8RH1 - chains H and B of the 9 polymer chains in the assembly; structure by electron microscopy, 3.45 A resolution.

== Chain H ==
Molecule: HDIT101 Fab heavy chain
Organism: Homo sapiens
Notes: antibody fragment or engineered binder
Chain sequence (450 residues; row label = number of the first residue in the row):
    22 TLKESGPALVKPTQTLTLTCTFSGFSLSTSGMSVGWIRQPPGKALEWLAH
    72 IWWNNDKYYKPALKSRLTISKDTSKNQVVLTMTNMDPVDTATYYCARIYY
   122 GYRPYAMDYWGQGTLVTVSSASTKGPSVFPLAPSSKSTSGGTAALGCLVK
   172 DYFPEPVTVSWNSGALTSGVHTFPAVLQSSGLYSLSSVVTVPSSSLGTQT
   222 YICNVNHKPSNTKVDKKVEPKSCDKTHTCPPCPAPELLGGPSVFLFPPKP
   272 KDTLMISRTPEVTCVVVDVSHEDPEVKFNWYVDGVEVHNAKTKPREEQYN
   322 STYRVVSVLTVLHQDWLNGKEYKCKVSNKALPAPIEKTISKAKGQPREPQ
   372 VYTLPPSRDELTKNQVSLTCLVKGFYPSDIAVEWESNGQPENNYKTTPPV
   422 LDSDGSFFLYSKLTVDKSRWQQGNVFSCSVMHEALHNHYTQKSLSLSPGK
Unresolved in the structure: 142-471
Disulfides: Cys41-Cys116

== Chain B ==
Molecule: Envelope glycoprotein B
Organism: Human herpesvirus 2 strain G
UniProt: A0A0D4CHI5 (A0A0D4CHI5_HHV2G); numbering as in UniProt (aligned over 22-724)
Chain sequence (703 residues; each row starts with the number of its first residue):
    22 AAPAAPRASGGVAATVAANGGPASRPPPVPSPATTRARKRKTKKPPERPE
    72 ATPPPDANATVAAGHATLRAHLREIKVENADAQFYVCPPPTGATVVQFEQ
   122 PRRCPTRPEGQNYTEGIAVVFKENIAPYKFKATMYYKDVTVSQVWFGHRY
   172 SQFMGIFEDRAPVPFEEVIDKINAKGVCRSTAKYVRNNMETTAFHRDDHE
   222 TDMELKPAKVATRTSRGWHTTDLKYNPSRVEAFHRYGTTVNCIVEEVDAR
   272 SVYPYDEFVLATGDFVYMSPFYGYREGSHTEHTSYAADRFKQVDGFYARD
   322 LTTKARATSPTTRNLLTTPKFTVAWDWVPKRPAVCTMTKWQEVDEMLRAE
   372 YGGSFRFSSDAISTTFTTNLTQYSLSRVDLGDCIGRDAREAIDRMFARKY
   422 NATHIKVGQPQYYLATGGFLIAYQPLLSNTLAELYVREYMREQDRKPRNA
   472 TPAPLREAPSANASVERIKTTSSIEFARLQFTYNHIQRHVNDMLGRIAVA
   522 WCELQNHELTLWNEARKLNPNAIASATVGRRASARMLGDVMAVSTCVPVA
   572 PDNVIVQNSMRVSSRPGTCYSRPLVSFRYEDQGPLIEGQLGENNELRLTR
   622 DALEPCTVGHRRYFIFGGGYVYFEEYAYSHQLSRADVTTVSTFIDLNITM
   672 LEDHEFVPLEVYTRHEIKDSGLLDYTEVQRRNQLHDLRFADIDTVIRADA
   722 NAA
Unresolved in the structure: 22-102, 452-485, 720-724
Disulfides: Cys108-Cys567, Cys125-Cys523, Cys199-Cys263, Cys356-Cys404, Cys590-Cys627
Sequence notes: engineered mutation Ala553 (Val in A0A0D4CHI5)

== Interface between chain H and chain B ==
Pairs across the interface (24):
  Ser51(H) - His300(B)  hydrogen bond (backbone-side chain)
  Gly52(H) - His300(B)  hydrogen bond (backbone-side chain)
  Trp73(H) - Tyr295(B)
  Trp74(H) - Tyr293(B)
  Trp74(H) - Tyr295(B)  hydrophobic
  Trp74(H) - His300(B)
  Asn75(H) - Tyr295(B)  hydrogen bond
  Asn75(H) - Ala308(B)
  Asp77(H) - Tyr295(B)  hydrogen bond
  Asp77(H) - Lys312(B)  salt bridge
  Asp77(H) - Gln313(B)  hydrogen bond (side chain-backbone)
  Tyr79(H) - Lys312(B)
  Tyr79(H) - Gln313(B)  hydrogen bond (side chain-backbone)
  Tyr79(H) - Val314(B)
  Tyr121(H) - Tyr295(B)
  Tyr121(H) - Arg296(B)
  Tyr121(H) - Glu297(B)  hydrogen bond (backbone-backbone)
  Gly122(H) - Tyr295(B)
  Gly122(H) - Arg296(B)
  Gly122(H) - Glu297(B)  hydrogen bond (backbone-backbone)
  Gly122(H) - Gly298(B)  hydrogen bond (backbone-backbone)
  Gly122(H) - His300(B)  hydrogen bond (backbone-side chain)
  Tyr123(H) - His300(B)
  Pro125(H) - Glu297(B)
Also at the interface, not in a pair above, chain H (13 interface residues in all): Lys78, Arg124
Also at the interface, not in a pair above, chain B (14 interface residues in all): Gly294, Asp309, Phe311, Asp315

== Overview ==
13 residues of chain H and 14 residues of chain B are in contact; the contacts include 10 hydrogen bonds and 1
salt bridge. Polar contacts include Asp77(H)-Lys312(B), Ser51(H)-His300(B) and Gly52(H)-His300(B).
Chain H is HDIT101 Fab heavy chain (Homo sapiens) and chain B is Envelope glycoprotein B (Human herpesvirus 2
strain G); the structure, Trimeric HSV-2F gB ectodomain in postfusion conformation with three bound HDIT101
Fab molecules, was determined by electron microscopy, deposited together with 8RGZ.
